PDB entry 4B6P | X-ray diffraction, 2.30 A resolution | chain A

Chain A:
Molecule: 3-dehydroquinate dehydratase
Source organism: Mycobacterium tuberculosis
Notes: EC 4.2.1.10
UniProt: P0A4Z6 (AROQ_MYCTU); residues 1-146 here correspond to UniProt positions 2-147 (UniProt number = residue number + 1)
Amino-acid sequence (146 residues; each row starts with the number of its first residue):
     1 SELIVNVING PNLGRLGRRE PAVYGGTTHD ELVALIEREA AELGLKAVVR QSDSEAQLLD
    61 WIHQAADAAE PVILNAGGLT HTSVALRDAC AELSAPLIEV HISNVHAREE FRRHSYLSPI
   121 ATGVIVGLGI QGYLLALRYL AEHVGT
Not modelled in the structure: 1-2, 145-146
Ligand contacts: 2HN ((1R,2S,4S,5R)-2-(2,3,4,5,6-pentafluorophenyl)methyl-1,4,5-trihydroxy-3-oxocyclohexane-1-carboxylic acid): Pro11, Asn12, Leu13, Arg15, Leu16, Arg19, Tyr24, Asn75, Gly77, Gly78, His81, Val84, Asp88, His101, Ile102, Ser103, Val105, Arg108, Arg112
What the authors report for this chain:
  - catalytic residues: Pro11, Asn12, Arg19, Tyr24, Arg108 (citing earlier work)
  - contacts within the chain: Tyr24-Arg108 (hydrogen bond), Glu20-Tyr24 (hydrogen bond)
  - binding site for 2HN: Arg19, Asp88, Arg108, Arg112

In short:
Ligands of chain A: compound 2HN. The paper reports catalytic residues Pro11, Asn12 and Arg19 among others; a
binding site for 2HN at Arg19, Asp88 and Arg108 among others.
Chain A is 3-dehydroquinate dehydratase (Mycobacterium tuberculosis); the structure, Structure of
Mycobacterium tuberculosis Type II Dehydroquinase inhibited by (2S)-2-Perfluorobenzyl-3-dehydroquinic acid,
was determined by X-ray diffraction, deposited together with 4B6O, 4B6Q, 4B6R and 4B6S.
